7WW3 - chain A; structure by X-ray diffraction, 1.90 A resolution.

# Chain A
Name: Insulin-like growth factor 2 mRNA-binding protein 1
From: Mus musculus
UniProtKB: O88477 (IF2B1_MOUSE); residue numbers follow UniProt; this construct covers 400-577
Amino-acid sequence (178 residues; row label = number of the first residue in the row):
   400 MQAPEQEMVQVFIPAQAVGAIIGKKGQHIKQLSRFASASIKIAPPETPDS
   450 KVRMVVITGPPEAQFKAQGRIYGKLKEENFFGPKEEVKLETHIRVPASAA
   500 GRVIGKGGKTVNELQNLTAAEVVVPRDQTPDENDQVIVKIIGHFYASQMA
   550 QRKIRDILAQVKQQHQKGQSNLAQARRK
Unresolved in the structure: 400-401, 447-450, 564-577
Curated features (UniProtKB/Swiss-Prot):
  - region: E485 to P495 (Sufficient for nuclear export)
  - modified residue: T528 (Phosphothreonine)

# In short
Chain A is Insulin-like growth factor 2 mRNA-binding protein 1 (Mus musculus); the structure, Crystal
structure of MmIMP1-KH34 tandem domain, was determined by X-ray diffraction (same publication as 7YEW, 7YEX,
7YEY, 7VSJ and 7VKL).
